PDB entry 3FRF | X-ray diffraction, 2.20 A resolution | chain X

== Chain X ==
Protein: Dihydrofolate reductase
Organism: Staphylococcus aureus
Notes: EC 1.5.1.3
UniProtKB: P0A017 (DYR_STAAU); residues 1-158 here correspond to UniProt positions 2-159 (UniProt number = residue number + 1)
Amino-acid sequence (158 residues; row label = number of the first residue in the row):
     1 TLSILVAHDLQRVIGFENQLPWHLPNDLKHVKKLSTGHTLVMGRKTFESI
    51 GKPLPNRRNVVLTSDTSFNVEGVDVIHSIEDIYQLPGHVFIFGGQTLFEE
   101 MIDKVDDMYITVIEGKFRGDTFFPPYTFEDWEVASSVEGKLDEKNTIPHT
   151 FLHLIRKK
Small-molecule neighbours:
  - NADPH (NDP; NADPH dihydro-nicotinamide-adenine-dinucleotide phosphate): Leu5, Val6, Ala7, Ile14, Gly15, Phe16, Asn18, Gln19, Leu20, Trp22, Gly43, Arg44, Lys45, Thr46, Leu62, Thr63, Ser64, Asp65, His77, Ile79, Phe92, Gly93, Gly94, Gln95, Thr96, Leu97, Phe98, Glu100, Asp120, Thr121
  - XCF (5-[[(2R)-2-cyclopropyl-7,8-dimethoxy-2H-chromen-5-yl]methyl]pyrimidine-2,4-diamine): Leu5, Val6, Ala7, Gln19, Leu20, Asp27, Leu28, Val31, Ser49, Ile50, Leu54, Phe92, Thr111
Swiss-Prot annotation at these positions:
  - binding site (substrate): Leu5, Val6, Asp27, Ser49, Arg57, Phe92
  - binding site (NADP(+)): Val6, Ala7, Ile14 to Gln19, Gly43 to Thr46, Leu62 to Asp65, Phe92 to Leu97, Glu100, Thr121

== In short ==
Ligands of chain X: NADPH and compound XCF. UniProt lists 6 substrate-binding residues and 24 NADP+-binding
residues.
Chain X is Dihydrofolate reductase (Staphylococcus aureus); the structure, S. aureus DHFR complexed with NADPH
and iclaprim, was determined by X-ray diffraction, deposited together with 3FRA, 3FRB, 3FRD and 3FRE.
